PDB entry 4IPG | X-ray diffraction, 1.58 A resolution | chain A

[Chain A]
Protein: Replication protein A 70 kDa DNA-binding subunit
From: Homo sapiens
Reference sequence: P27694 (RFA1_HUMAN); residues 1-120 here = UniProt positions 1-120
Amino-acid sequence (123 residues; numbered -2 to 120; the number before each row is that of its first residue; numbers below 1 keep their minus sign (Gly-2 is residue -2)):
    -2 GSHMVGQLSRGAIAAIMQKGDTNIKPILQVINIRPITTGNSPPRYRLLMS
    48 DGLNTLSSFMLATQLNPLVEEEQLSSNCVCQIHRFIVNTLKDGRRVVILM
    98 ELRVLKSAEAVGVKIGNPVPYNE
Unresolved in the structure: -2 to -1
Sequence notes: expression tag (-2 to 0); engineered mutation Arg7 (Glu in P27694), Arg100 (Glu in P27694)
Swiss-Prot annotation at these positions:
  - modified residue: Met1 (N-acetylmethionine)
  - cross-link (Glycyl lysine isopeptide (Lys-Gly)): Lys22 (interchain with G-Cter in ubiquitin), Lys88 (interchain with G-Cter in ubiquitin)
  - mutagenesis: Arg41 (R41E: Loss of HELB-binding; when associated with E-43), Arg43 (R43E: Loss of HELB-binding; when associated with E-41)

[Summary]
Curated annotation (UniProt) lists 2 mutagenesis sites.
Chain A is Replication protein A 70 kDa DNA-binding subunit (Homo sapiens); the structure, Structure of the
N-terminal domain of RPA70, E7R, E100R mutant, was determined by X-ray diffraction (same publication as 4IPC,
4IPD and 4IPH).
